4HVN - chains A and B; structure by X-ray diffraction, 1.95 A resolution.

== Chain A (and B) ==
Molecule: hypothetical protein
Organism: Catenulispora acidiphila
Notes: chain B of this document is another copy of the same molecule, construct and numbering; everything in this record applies to it too
Reference sequence: C7PVH9 (C7PVH9_CATAD); residues 1-134 here = UniProt positions 1-134
Chain sequence (158 residues; each row starts with the number of its first residue; numbers below 1 keep their minus sign (Mse-23 is residue -23)):
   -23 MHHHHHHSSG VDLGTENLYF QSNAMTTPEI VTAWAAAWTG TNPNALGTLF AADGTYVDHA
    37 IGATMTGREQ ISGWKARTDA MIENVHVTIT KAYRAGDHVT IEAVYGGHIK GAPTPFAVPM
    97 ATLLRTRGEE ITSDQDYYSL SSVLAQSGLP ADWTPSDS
Disordered / not traced: -23 to 1, 132-134
Modified residues: Mse-23, Mse1 (selenomethionine); Mse41, Mse57, Mse96 (selenomethionine; parent Met)
Differences from the reference sequence: expression tag (-23 to 0)
Residues lining bound ligands:
  - N,N-dimethylmethanamine (KEN), molecule 1: Trp14, Tyr32, Asp34, Thr54, Val63, Tyr81, Mse96, Asp112, Tyr114
  - N,N-dimethylmethanamine (KEN), molecule 2: Ile37, Mse57, Leu116, Trp129, Thr130, Pro131
Reported in the primary citation:
  - binding site for N,N-dimethylmethanamine: Tyr32, Asp34, Trp50, Mse57, Val63, Tyr81, Mse96, Asp112
  - catalytic residues: Tyr32, Asp112 (by similarity / conservation)
  - catalytic residues: Asp34 (proposed by the authors, not directly observed)

== Interface between chain A and chain B ==
Contacting residue pairs - 37 pairs, chain A then chain B:
  His35(A) - Pro95(B)
  Tyr69(A) - His74(B)
  Tyr69(A) - Thr76(B)
  Tyr69(A) - Leu99(B)
  Arg70(A) - Ala71(B)
  Ala71(A) - Arg70(B)
  Ala71(A) - Ala71(B)  hydrophobic
  His74(A) - Tyr69(B)
  Thr76(A) - Tyr69(B)
  Thr76(A) - Thr76(B)  hydrogen bond
  Thr76(A) - Leu99(B)
  Glu78(A) - Leu99(B)
  Glu78(A) - Gln111(B)  hydrogen bond
  Pro95(A) - His35(B)
  Pro95(A) - Tyr113(B)
  Mse96(A) - Tyr113(B)
  Ala97(A) - Tyr113(B)
  Leu99(A) - Tyr69(B)
  Leu99(A) - Thr76(B)
  Leu99(A) - Glu78(B)
  Gln111(A) - Glu78(B)  hydrogen bond
  Tyr113(A) - Pro95(B)
  Tyr113(A) - Mse96(B)
  Tyr113(A) - Ala97(B)
  Tyr113(A) - Tyr113(B)
  Tyr114(A) - Tyr114(B)
  Tyr114(A) - Ser115(B)
  Ser115(A) - Tyr114(B)
  Ser115(A) - Ser115(B)
  Ser115(A) - Leu116(B)  hydrogen bond (side chain-backbone)
  Leu116(A) - Ser115(B)  hydrogen bond (backbone-side chain)
  Leu116(A) - Ser117(B)
  Ser117(A) - Leu116(B)
  Ser117(A) - Ser117(B)  hydrogen bond (side chain-backbone)
  Ala127(A) - Ala127(B)
  Ala127(A) - Asp128(B)
  Asp128(A) - Ala127(B)
Other interface residues (no listed pair), chain A (22 interface residues in all): Ala36, Val75, Ser118
Other interface residues (no listed pair), chain B (22 interface residues in all): Ala36, Lys67, Ser118

== In short ==
The chain A/chain B interface involves 22 residues from each chain, with 6 hydrogen bonds. Polar pairs include
Thr76(A)-Thr76(B), Glu78(A)-Gln111(B) and Ser115(A)-Leu116(B). Chain A binds N,N-dimethylmethanamine. From the
paper: catalytic residues Tyr32(A), Asp112(A) and Asp34(A); a binding site for N,N-dimethylmethanamine at
Tyr32(A), Asp34(A) and Trp50(A) among others.
Both chains are hypothetical protein (Catenulispora acidiphila). Entry 4HVN (Crystal structure of hypothetical
protein with ketosteroid isomerase-like protein fold from Catenulispora acidiphila DSM 44928 in ...) was
determined by X-ray diffraction (same publication as 4H3U).
